Entry 4NJO (X-ray diffraction, 2.22 A resolution); this record covers chains A and B.

Chain A (and B):
Protein: D-3-phosphoglycerate dehydrogenase, putative
From: Entamoeba histolytica
Notes: EC 1.1.1.95; chain B of this document is another copy of the same molecule, construct and numbering; everything in this record applies to it too
Reference sequence: Q76KF5 (Q76KF5_ENTHI); numbering as in UniProt (aligned over 1-299)
Sequence (309 residues; numbered -1 to 307; the number before each row is that of its first residue; numbers below 1 keep their minus sign (Ala-1 is residue -1)):
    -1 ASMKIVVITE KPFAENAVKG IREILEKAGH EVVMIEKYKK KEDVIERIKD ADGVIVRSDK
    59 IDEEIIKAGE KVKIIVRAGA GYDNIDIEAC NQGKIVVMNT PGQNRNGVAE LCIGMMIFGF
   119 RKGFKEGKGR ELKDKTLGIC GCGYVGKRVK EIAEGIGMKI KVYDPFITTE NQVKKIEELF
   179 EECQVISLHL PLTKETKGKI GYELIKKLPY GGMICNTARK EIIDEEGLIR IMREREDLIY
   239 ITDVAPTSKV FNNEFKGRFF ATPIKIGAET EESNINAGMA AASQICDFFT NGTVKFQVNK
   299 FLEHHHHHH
Not modelled in the structure: 301-307
Differences from the reference sequence: expression tag (-1 to 0, 300-307)
Ligand contacts: NAD (nicotinamide-adenine-dinucleotide): Ala78, Gly79, Asn102, Val106, Gly139, Cys140, Gly141, Tyr142, Val143, Gly144, Tyr161, Asp162, Pro163, Phe164, His187, Leu188, Pro189, Glu193, Thr194, Lys197, Thr215, Ala216, Arg217, Asp241, Lys263, Gly265, Ala266

How chain A and chain B interact:
Pairs across the interface (88; chain A residue first):
  Pro10(A) with Lys126(B), hydrogen bond (backbone-side chain)
  Phe11(A) with Lys126(B)
  Ala12(A) with Lys126(B)
  Asn104(A) with Glu129(B), hydrogen bond; Lys131(B)
  Gly105(A) with Arg119(B), hydrogen bond (backbone-side chain); Glu129(B), hydrogen bond (backbone-side chain)
  Glu108(A) with Ile115(B); Glu129(B); Leu130(B), hydrogen bond (side chain-backbone); Lys131(B), hydrogen bond (side chain-backbone); Ile154(B)
  Leu109(A) with Arg119(B); Phe122(B), hydrophobic
  Ile111(A) with Ile115(B), hydrophobic
  Gly112(A) with Ile115(B); Phe122(B)
  Met113(A) with Phe122(B)
  Ile115(A) with Glu108(B); Gly112(B)
  Phe116(A) with Phe116(B), hydrophobic; Phe122(B), hydrophobic
  Arg119(A) with Gly105(B), hydrogen bond (side chain-backbone); Glu108(B); Leu109(B); Ile264(B), hydrogen bond (side chain-backbone); Gly265(B); Thr268(B)
  Phe122(A) with Leu109(B), hydrophobic; Gly112(B); Met113(B); Phe116(B), hydrophobic; Phe258(B), hydrophobic; Thr260(B); Pro261(B); Ile264(B), hydrophobic
  Lys123(A) with Ile264(B)
  Glu124(A) with Pro261(B); Ile262(B)
  Gly125(A) with Glu267(B)
  Lys126(A) with Pro10(B), hydrogen bond (side chain-backbone); Phe11(B); Ala12(B); Arg55(B); Glu267(B), salt bridge; Glu269(B); Asn272(B), hydrogen bond
  Gly127(A) with Glu267(B), hydrogen bond (backbone-backbone); Thr268(B); Glu269(B), hydrogen bond (backbone-backbone)
  Arg128(A) with Glu270(B)
  Glu129(A) with Asn104(B), hydrogen bond; Gly105(B), hydrogen bond (side chain-backbone); Glu108(B); Thr268(B), hydrogen bond; Glu270(B), hydrogen bond (backbone-side chain); Ser271(B), hydrogen bond
  Leu130(A) with Glu108(B), hydrogen bond (backbone-side chain)
  Lys131(A) with Asn104(B); Glu108(B), hydrogen bond (backbone-side chain)
  Lys133(A) with Glu270(B), salt bridge
  Arg146(A) with Lys131(B); Gly153(B), hydrogen bond (side chain-backbone); Ile154(B), hydrogen bond (side chain-backbone)
  Ile150(A) with Ile154(B), hydrophobic
  Gly153(A) with Arg146(B), hydrogen bond (backbone-side chain)
  Ile154(A) with Glu108(B); Arg146(B), hydrogen bond (backbone-side chain); Ile150(B), hydrophobic
  Thr260(A) with Phe122(B)
  Pro261(A) with Phe122(B)
  Ile262(A) with Glu124(B)
  Ile264(A) with Arg119(B), hydrogen bond (backbone-side chain); Phe122(B), hydrophobic; Lys123(B)
  Gly265(A) with Arg119(B), hydrogen bond (backbone-side chain)
  Glu267(A) with Gly125(B); Lys126(B), salt bridge; Gly127(B), hydrogen bond (backbone-backbone)
  Thr268(A) with Arg119(B); Gly127(B); Glu129(B), hydrogen bond
  Glu269(A) with Gly127(B), hydrogen bond (backbone-backbone)
  Glu270(A) with Arg128(B); Glu129(B), hydrogen bond (side chain-backbone); Lys133(B), salt bridge
  Ser271(A) with Glu129(B), hydrogen bond
  Asn272(A) with Lys126(B)
Interface residues without a listed pair, chain A (41 interface residues in all): Glu149, Ala266
Interface residues without a listed pair, chain B (42 interface residues in all): Val106, Ile111

Overview:
Chain A and chain B form an interface of 41 and 42 residues respectively, with 30 hydrogen bonds and 4 salt
bridges. Among the polar pairs are Lys126(A)-Glu267(B), Lys133(A)-Glu270(B) and Pro10(A)-Lys126(B). Bound to
chain A: NAD.
Chain A and chain B are both D-3-phosphoglycerate dehydrogenase, putative (Entamoeba histolytica); the
structure, crystal structure of cofactor(NAD+) bound 3-phosphoglycerate dehydrogenase in Entamoeba
histolytica, was determined by X-ray diffraction (same publication as 4NFY and 4NJM).
